Entry 4DTP (X-ray diffraction, 2.05 A resolution); this record covers chains A and P of the 3 polymer chains in the assembly.

Chain A:
Protein: DNA polymerase
Source organism: Enterobacteria phage RB69
Notes: EC 2.7.7.7
UniProt: Q38087 (DPOL_BPR69); numbering as in UniProt (aligned over 1-903)
Amino-acid sequence (903 residues; each row starts with the number of its first residue):
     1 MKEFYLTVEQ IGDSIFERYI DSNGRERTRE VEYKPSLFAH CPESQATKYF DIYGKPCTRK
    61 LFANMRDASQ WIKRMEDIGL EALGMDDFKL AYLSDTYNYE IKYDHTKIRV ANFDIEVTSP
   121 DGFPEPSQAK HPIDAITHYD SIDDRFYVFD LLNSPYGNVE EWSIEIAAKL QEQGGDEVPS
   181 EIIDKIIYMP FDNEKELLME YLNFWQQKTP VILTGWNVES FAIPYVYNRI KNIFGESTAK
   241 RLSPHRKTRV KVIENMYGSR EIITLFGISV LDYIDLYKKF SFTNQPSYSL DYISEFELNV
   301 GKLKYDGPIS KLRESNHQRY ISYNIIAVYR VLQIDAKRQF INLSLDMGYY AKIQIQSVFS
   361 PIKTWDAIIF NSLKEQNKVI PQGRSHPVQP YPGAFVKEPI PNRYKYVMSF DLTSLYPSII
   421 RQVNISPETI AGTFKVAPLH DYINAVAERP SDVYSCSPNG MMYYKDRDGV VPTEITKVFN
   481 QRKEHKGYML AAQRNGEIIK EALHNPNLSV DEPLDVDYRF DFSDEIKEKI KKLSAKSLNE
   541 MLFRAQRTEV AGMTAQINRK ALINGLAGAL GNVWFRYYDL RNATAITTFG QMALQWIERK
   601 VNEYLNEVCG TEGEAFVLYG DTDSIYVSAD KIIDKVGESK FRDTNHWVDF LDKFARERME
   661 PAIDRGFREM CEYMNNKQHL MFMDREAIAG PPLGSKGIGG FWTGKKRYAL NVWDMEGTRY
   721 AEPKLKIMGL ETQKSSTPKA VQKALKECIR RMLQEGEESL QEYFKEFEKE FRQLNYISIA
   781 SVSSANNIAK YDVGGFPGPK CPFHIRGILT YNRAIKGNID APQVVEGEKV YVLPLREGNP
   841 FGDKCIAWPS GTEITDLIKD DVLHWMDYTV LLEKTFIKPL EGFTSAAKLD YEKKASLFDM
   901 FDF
Sequence notes: conflict Ala-222 (Asp in Q38087), Ala-327 (Asp in Q38087), Ala-561 (Leu in Q38087), Gly-565 (Ser in Q38087), Ala-567 (Tyr in Q38087)
Curated features (UniProtKB/Swiss-Prot):
  - region: Thr-248 to Thr-264 (Beta hairpin), Lys-705 to Tyr-708 (Binding of DNA in B-conformation), Leu-897 to Phe-903 (Interaction with the polymerase clamp)
  - binding site (Mg(2+)): Asp-114, Glu-116, Asp-411, Leu-412, Asp-623
  - binding site (substrate): Ser-414 to Tyr-416, Arg-482, Lys-560
  - site: Asp-621 (Optimization of metal coordination by the polymerase active site), Lys-706 (Optimization of metal coordination by the polymerase active site), Asp-714 (Essential for viral replication)
Metal / ion sites: Ca2+ site 1 near Glu-116 (its only coordinating residue here); Ca2+ site 2: Asp-411, Leu-412, Asp-623 (together with 2'-deoxyguanosine-5'-triphosphate); Ca2+ site 3: Asn-505, Asn-507, Lys-531; Ca2+ site 4: Asp-623 (together with 2'-deoxyguanosine-5'-triphosphate); Ca2+ site 5 near Glu-716 (its only coordinating residue here)
Small-molecule neighbours: 2'-deoxyguanosine-5'-triphosphate (DGT): Asp-411, Leu-412, Thr-413, Ser-414, Leu-415, Tyr-416, Pro-417, Arg-482, Lys-486, Lys-560, Asn-564, Gly-568, Thr-622, Asp-623
Reported in the primary citation:
  - binding site for DNA template: Ile-362, Asn-572

Chain P:
Molecule: DNA primer
Sequence (13 nucleotides; numbered 103 to 115; the number before each row is that of its first residue):
   103 GCGGACTGCT TAA

How chain A and chain P interact:
Residue-residue contacts - 24 pairs, chain A then chain P:
  Asn-284(A) / DT112(P)  sugar contact
  Asn-284(A) / DT113(P)  hydrogen bond to the phosphate
  Asp-621(A) / DA115(P)  sugar contact
  Thr-622(A) / DA115(P)  sugar contact
  Tyr-626(A) / DA115(P)  phosphate contact
  Lys-706(A) / DA114(P)  hydrogen bond to the base
  Tyr-708(A) / DA115(P)  hydrogen bond to the phosphate
  Met-728(A) / DA114(P)  phosphate contact
  Met-728(A) / DA115(P)  phosphate contact
  Gly-729(A) / DT113(P)  phosphate contact
  Gly-729(A) / DA114(P)  hydrogen bond to the phosphate
  Gln-733(A) / DT113(P)  phosphate contact
  Gln-733(A) / DA114(P)  phosphate contact
  Lys-734(A) / DT113(P)  phosphate contact
  Ser-735(A) / DT113(P)  hydrogen bond to the phosphate
  Ser-783(A) / DC111(P)  phosphate contact
  Ser-783(A) / DT112(P)  phosphate contact
  Ser-784(A) / DC111(P)  phosphate contact
  Ser-784(A) / DT112(P)  hydrogen bond to the phosphate
  Asn-786(A) / DC111(P)  hydrogen bond to the phosphate
  Lys-790(A) / DG110(P)  salt bridge to the phosphate
  Tyr-791(A) / DT109(P)  phosphate contact
  Tyr-791(A) / DG110(P)  hydrogen bond to the phosphate
  His-804(A) / DC111(P)  salt bridge to the phosphate
Interface residues without a listed pair, chain A (23 interface residues in all): Asp-623, Lys-726, Ile-727, Ser-736, Val-782, Pro-802

Summary:
23 residues of chain A face 7 of chain P across their interface, with 8 hydrogen bonds and 2 salt bridges.
Polar contacts include Lys-706(A)/DA114(P), Asn-284(A)/DT113(P) and Tyr-708(A)/DA115(P). Bound to chain A:
2'-deoxyguanosine-5'-triphosphate. The paper reports a binding site for DNA template at Ile-362(A) and
Asn-572(A).
Chain A is DNA polymerase (Enterobacteria phage RB69) and chain P is DNA primer; the structure, RB69 DNA
Polymerase Ternary Complex with dGTP Opposite an Abasic Site and ddA/dT as the Penultimate ..., was determined
by X-ray diffraction together with 4DTJ, 4DTM, 4DTN, 4DTO, 4DTR, 4DTS, 4DTU and 4DTX from the same study.
